Entry 8R6R (electron microscopy, 3.89 A resolution); this record covers chains F and P of the 9 polymer chains in the assembly.

# Chain F
Name: RNA polymerase sigma factor SigA
Organism: Mycolicibacterium smegmatis MC2 155
Reference sequence: A0QW02 (A0QW02_MYCS2); residues 1-466 here = UniProt positions 1-466
Amino-acid sequence (466 residues; row label = number of the first residue in the row):
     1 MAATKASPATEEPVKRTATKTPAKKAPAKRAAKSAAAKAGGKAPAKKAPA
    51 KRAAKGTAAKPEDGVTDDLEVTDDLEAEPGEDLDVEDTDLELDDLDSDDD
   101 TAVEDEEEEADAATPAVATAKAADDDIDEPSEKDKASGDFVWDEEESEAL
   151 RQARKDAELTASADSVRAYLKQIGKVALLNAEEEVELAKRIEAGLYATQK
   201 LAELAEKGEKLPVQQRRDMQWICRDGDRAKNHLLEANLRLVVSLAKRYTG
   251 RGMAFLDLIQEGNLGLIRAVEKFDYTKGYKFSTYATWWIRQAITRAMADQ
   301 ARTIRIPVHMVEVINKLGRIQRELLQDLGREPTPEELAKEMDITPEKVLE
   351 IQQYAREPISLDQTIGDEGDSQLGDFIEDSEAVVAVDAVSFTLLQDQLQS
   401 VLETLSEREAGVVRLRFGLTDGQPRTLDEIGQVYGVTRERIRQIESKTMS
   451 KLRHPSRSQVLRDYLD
Disordered / not traced: 1-150

# Chain P
Molecule: 50-nt DNA strand
Sequence (50 nucleotides; numbered 1 to 50; the number before each row is that of its first residue):
     1 CGCATCCGTGAGTCGAGGATAATAAGCACAATTTAACACTTTTGTCAAGC
Disordered / not traced: 12-24

# How chain F and chain P interact
Residue-residue contacts (14):
  Gln152(F) - DG8(P)  base contact
  Lys155(F) - DC7(P)  salt bridge to the phosphate
  Arg247(F) - DA25(P)  salt bridge to the phosphate
  Arg290(F) - DA25(P)  base contact
  Glu312(F) - DC27(P)  hydrogen bond to the base
  Lys316(F) - DG26(P)  salt bridge to the phosphate
  Arg319(F) - DA25(P)  phosphate contact
  Arg319(F) - DG26(P)  salt bridge to the phosphate
  Arg416(F) - DG44(P)  salt bridge to the phosphate
  Thr426(F) - DT43(P)  hydrogen bond to the phosphate
  Thr426(F) - DG44(P)  hydrogen bond to the phosphate
  Leu427(F) - DG44(P)  hydrogen bond to the phosphate
  Arg442(F) - DT45(P)  salt bridge to the phosphate
  Arg442(F) - DC46(P)  salt bridge to the phosphate
Other interface residues (no listed pair), chain F (14 interface residues in all): Leu159, Gln291, Arg438

# In short
The interface between chain F and chain P involves 14 residues on one side and 9 on the other, with 4 hydrogen
bonds and 7 salt bridges. Polar contacts include Glu312(F)-DC27(P), Thr426(F)-DT43(P) and Thr426(F)-DG44(P).
Chain F is RNA polymerase sigma factor SigA (Mycolicibacterium smegmatis MC2 155) and chain P is a 50-nt DNA
strand; the structure, Mycobacterium smegnatis RNA polymerase RP2-like transcription initiation complex with
SigmaA, RbpA and open promoter DNA, was determined by electron microscopy, deposited together with 8Q3I, 8QN8,
8QTI, 8QU6, 8R2M, 8R3M and 8R6P.
